7QBO - chains A and P; structure by X-ray diffraction, 1.90 A resolution.

# Chain A
Molecule: Cathepsin K
Source organism: Homo sapiens
Notes: EC 3.4.22.38
Reference sequence: P43235 (CATK_HUMAN); residues 0-215 here correspond to UniProt positions 114-329 (UniProt number = residue number + 114)
Amino-acid sequence (216 residues; each row starts with the number of its first residue; numbering starts at 0):
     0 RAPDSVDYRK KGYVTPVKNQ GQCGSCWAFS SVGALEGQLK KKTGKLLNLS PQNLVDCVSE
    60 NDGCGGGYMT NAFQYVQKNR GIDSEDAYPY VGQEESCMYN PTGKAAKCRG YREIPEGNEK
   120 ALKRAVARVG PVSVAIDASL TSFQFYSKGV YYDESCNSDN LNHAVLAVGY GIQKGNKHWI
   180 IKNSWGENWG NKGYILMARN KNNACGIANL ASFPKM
Cystine bridges: C22-C63, C56-C96, C155-C204
Covalent attachments: compound 9ZG linked to C25
Metal / ion sites: Mg2+: T140 (shared with S68(P) of chain P)
Small-molecule neighbours: 9ZG ((phenylmethyl) N-[(2S)-1-[[aminomethyl(methyl)amino]-methyl-amino]-1-oxidanylidene-3-phenyl-propan-2-yl]carbamate): Q19, G23, S24, W26, E59, N60, D61, G64, G65, G66, Y67, M68, N70, A134, L160, N161, H162, A163, L209
Curated features (UniProtKB/Swiss-Prot):
  - active site: C25, H162, N182
Reported in the primary citation:
  - binding site for 9ZG: C25

# Chain P
Molecule: Cathepsin K
Source organism: Homo sapiens
Notes: EC 3.4.22.38
Reference sequence: P43235 (CATK_HUMAN); residues 1-74 here correspond to UniProt positions 16-89 (UniProt number = residue number + 15)
Amino-acid sequence (74 residues; row label = number of the first residue in the row):
     1 LYPEEILDTH WELWKKTHRK QYNNKVDEIS RRLIWEKNLK YISIHNLEAS LGVHTYELAM
    61 NHLGDMTSEE VVQK
Unresolved in the structure: 1-7
Metal / ion sites: Mg2+: S68 (shared with T140(A) of chain A)

# Chain A / chain P interface
Contacting residue pairs - 42 pairs, chain A then chain P:
  A137(A) with V72(P)
  S138(A) with S68(P), hydrogen bond (backbone-side chain); E69(P)
  L139(A) with S68(P)
  T140(A) with N38(P); Y41(P); S68(P), hydrogen bond (backbone-side chain)
  S141(A) with Y56(P); L58(P)
  Q143(A) with N61(P), hydrogen bond (backbone-side chain); L63(P), hydrogen bond (side chain-backbone); M66(P), hydrogen bond (side chain-backbone); T67(P); S68(P), hydrogen bond (side chain-backbone); V71(P)
  F144(A) with N38(P); I42(P), hydrophobic; L58(P); A59(P), hydrogen bond (backbone-backbone); N61(P); L63(P); G64(P)
  Y145(A) with E57(P); L58(P)
  S146(A) with E57(P), hydrogen bond (backbone-backbone); L58(P); A59(P)
  K147(A) with Y56(P); E57(P), hydrogen bond (backbone-backbone)
  G148(A) with T55(P)
  V149(A) with T55(P), hydrogen bond (backbone-side chain); Y56(P)
  Y150(A) with Y56(P), hydrophobic
  Y151(A) with Y56(P)
  D152(A) with Y56(P)
  N161(A) with V72(P)
  N175(A) with T55(P)
  W184(A) with H62(P), hydrogen bond (backbone-side chain); L63(P), hydrophobic; V71(P), hydrophobic
  N187(A) with N61(P)
  W188(A) with N61(P)
Interface residues without a listed pair, chain A (21 interface residues in all): H162
Interface residues without a listed pair, chain P (19 interface residues in all): M60

# Overview
The interface between chain A and chain P involves 21 residues on one side and 19 on the other; the contacts
include 11 hydrogen bonds. Among the polar pairs are S138(A)-S68(P), T140(A)-S68(P) and Q143(A)-N61(P).
Compound 9ZG is covalently linked to C25(A). From the paper: a binding site for 9ZG at C25(A).
Chain A is Cathepsin K and chain P is Cathepsin K, both from Homo sapiens; the structure, Structure of the
activation intermediate of cathepsin K in complex with the azadipeptide nitrile inhibitor Gu1303, was
determined by X-ray diffraction together with 7QBL and 7QBN from the same study.
